3N79 - chain A; structure by X-ray diffraction, 1.50 A resolution.

== Chain A ==
Molecule: PduT
Source organism: Salmonella enterica subsp. enterica serovar Typhimurium
UniProtKB: Q9XDM8 (Q9XDM8_SALTY); residue numbers follow UniProt; this construct covers 1-184
Chain sequence (192 residues; row label = number of the first residue in the row):
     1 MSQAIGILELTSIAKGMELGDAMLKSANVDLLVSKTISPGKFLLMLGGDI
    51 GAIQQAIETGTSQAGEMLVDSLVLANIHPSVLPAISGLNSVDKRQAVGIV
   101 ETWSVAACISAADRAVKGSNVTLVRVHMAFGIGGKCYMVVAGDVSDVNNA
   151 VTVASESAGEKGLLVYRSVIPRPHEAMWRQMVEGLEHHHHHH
Not modelled in the structure: 1, 185-192
Differences from the reference sequence: engineered mutation S38 (Cys in Q9XDM8); expression tag (185-192)
Ion coordination: Na+ near R94 (its only coordinating residue here)
Reported in the primary citation:
  - mutagenesis - C38S: increased stability
  - contacts within the chain: R125-H127

== In short ==
The paper reports that C38S increases stability; contacts within the chain involving R125 and H127.
Chain A is PduT (Salmonella enterica subsp. enterica serovar Typhimurium); the structure, PduT C38S Mutant
from Salmonella enterica Typhimurium, was determined by X-ray diffraction together with 3NGK from the same
study.
